PDB entry 7F17 | X-ray diffraction, 2.80 A resolution | chain A

Chain A:
Protein: Acid phosphatase
Source organism: Pseudomonas aeruginosa
Notes: EC 3.1.3.2
UniProtKB: A0A0D6FFE3 (A0A0D6FFE3_PSEAI); residues 1-217 here correspond to UniProt positions 25-241 (UniProt number = residue number + 24)
Amino-acid sequence (217 residues; row label = number of the first residue in the row):
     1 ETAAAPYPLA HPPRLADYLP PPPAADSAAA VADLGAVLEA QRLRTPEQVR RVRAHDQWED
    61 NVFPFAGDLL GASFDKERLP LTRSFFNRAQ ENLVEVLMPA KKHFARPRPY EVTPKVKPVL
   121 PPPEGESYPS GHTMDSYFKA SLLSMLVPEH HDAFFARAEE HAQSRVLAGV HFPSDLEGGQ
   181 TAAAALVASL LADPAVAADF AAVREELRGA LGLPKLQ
Unresolved in the structure: 1-3, 216-217
Modified positions: Mse98 (selenomethionine; parent Met); Mse134 (selenomethionine; parent Met); Mse145 (selenomethionine; parent Met)

Summary:
Chain A is Acid phosphatase (Pseudomonas aeruginosa); the structure, Crystal Structure of acid phosphatase,
was determined by X-ray diffraction together with 7F18 from the same study.
